PDB entry 8UW9 | X-ray diffraction, 1.90 A resolution | chains A and B

== Chain A ==
Molecule: RAC-alpha serine/threonine-protein kinase
From: Homo sapiens
UniProt: P31749 (AKT1_HUMAN); aligned to UniProt positions 2-446 over residues 2-446
Chain sequence (438 residues; numbered 2 to 446; 7 numbers in that range are skipped by the numbering (no residue carries them; nothing is unmodelled there); the number before each row is that of its first residue):
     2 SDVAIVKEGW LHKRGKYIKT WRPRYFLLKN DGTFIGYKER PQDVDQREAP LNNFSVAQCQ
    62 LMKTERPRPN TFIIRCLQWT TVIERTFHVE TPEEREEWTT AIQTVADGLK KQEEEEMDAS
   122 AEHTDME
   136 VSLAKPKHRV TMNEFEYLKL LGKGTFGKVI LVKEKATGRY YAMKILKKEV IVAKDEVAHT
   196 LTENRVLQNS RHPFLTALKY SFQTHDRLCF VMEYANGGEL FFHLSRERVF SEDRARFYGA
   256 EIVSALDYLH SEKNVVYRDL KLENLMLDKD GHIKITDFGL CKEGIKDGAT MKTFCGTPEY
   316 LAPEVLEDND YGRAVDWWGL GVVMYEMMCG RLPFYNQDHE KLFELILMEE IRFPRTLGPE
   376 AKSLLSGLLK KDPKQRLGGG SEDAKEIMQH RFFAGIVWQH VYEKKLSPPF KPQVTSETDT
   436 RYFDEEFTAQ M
Unresolved in the structure: 2, 45-48, 136-143, 188-199, 301-307, 429-446
Sequence notes: conflict K17 (Glu in P31749), A120 (Arg121 in P31749), A122 (Gly123 in P31749), E123 (Ser124 in P31749), H124 (Pro125 in P31749), T125 (Ser126 in P31749)
Swiss-Prot annotation at these positions:
  - active site: D274 (Proton acceptor)
  - binding site (1D-myo-inositol 1,3,4,5-tetrakisphosphate): K14 to G16, Y18, I19, R23 to R25, N53, R86
  - binding site (ATP): L156 to V164, K179
  - modified residue: K14 (N6-acetyllysine), K20 (N6-acetyllysine), Y176 (Phosphotyrosine), T308 (Phosphothreonine)
  - glycosylation (O-linked (GlcNAc) threonine): T305, T312
  - cross-link: K284 (Glycyl lysine isopeptide (Lys-Gly) (interchain with G-Cter in ubiquitin))
Covalently attached groups: compound XQ2 linked to K17
Bound ions: Zn2+: K17, C296, C310 (together with XQ2)
Small-molecule neighbours: XQ2 (N-({4-[(2P)-2-(2-aminopyridin-3-yl)-5-phenyl-3H-imidazo[4,5-b]pyridin-3-yl]phenyl}methyl)-2-(2-fluoro-4-formyl-3-hydroxyphenyl)acetamide): N53, N54, Q79, W80, T82, I84, L210, T211, L264, V270, V271, Y272, R273, D274, I290, T291, D292, C296, C310

== Chain B ==
Molecule: NB41
From: Lama glama
Chain sequence (126 residues; numbered 1 to 126; the number before each row is that of its first residue):
     1 QVQLQESGGG LVQAGGSLRL SCAASGIDVR IKTMAWYRQA PGKQRELLAS VLVSGSTNYA
    61 DPVKGRFTIS RDNAKNTVYL QMNKLIPDDT AVYYCNTYGR LRRDVWGPGT QVTVSSHHHH
   121 HHEPEA
Unresolved in the structure: 1, 115-126
Disulfide bonds: C22-C95

== Chain A / chain B interface ==
Contacting residue pairs - 26 pairs, chain A then chain B:
  E115(A) with R103(B), salt bridge
  M118(A) with Y98(B), hydrophobic
  D119(A) with I31(B); K32(B), salt bridge; T33(B), hydrogen bond (backbone-backbone); Y98(B); G99(B), hydrogen bond (side chain-backbone)
  A120(A) with I31(B), hydrogen bond (backbone-backbone); V53(B)
  A122(A) with T33(B), hydrogen bond (backbone-side chain); L52(B); Y98(B), hydrophobic
  H124(A) with L47(B); S50(B), hydrogen bond; N58(B), hydrogen bond
  T125(A) with Y98(B)
  D126(A) with T33(B); A35(B); Y37(B), hydrogen bond (backbone-side chain); L47(B); Y98(B); L101(B)
  M127(A) with L47(B); L101(B); R102(B), hydrogen bond (backbone-side chain)
  E128(A) with R102(B)
Also at the interface, not in a pair above, chain A (12 interface residues in all): E116, E123
Also at the interface, not in a pair above, chain B (21 interface residues in all): M34, R45, A49, Y59, N96, T97

== In short ==
12 residues of chain A and 21 residues of chain B are in contact, with 8 hydrogen bonds and 2 salt bridges.
Among the polar pairs are E115(A)-R103(B), D119(A)-K32(B) and D119(A)-G99(B). Compound XQ2 is covalently
linked to K17(A).
Chain A is RAC-alpha serine/threonine-protein kinase (Homo sapiens) and chain B is NB41 (Lama glama); the
structure, Structure of AKT1(E17K) with compound 4, was determined by X-ray diffraction together with 8UVY,
8UW2, 8UW7 and 9C1W from the same study.
